PDB entry 4IV4 | X-ray diffraction, 2.30 A resolution | chains B and D of the 4 polymer chains in the assembly

== Chain B ==
Name: Estrogen receptor
Organism: Homo sapiens
Notes: fragment: Ligand-binding Domain
Reference sequence: P03372 (ESR1_HUMAN); numbering as in UniProt (aligned over 303-549)
Chain sequence (247 residues; each row starts with the number of its first residue):
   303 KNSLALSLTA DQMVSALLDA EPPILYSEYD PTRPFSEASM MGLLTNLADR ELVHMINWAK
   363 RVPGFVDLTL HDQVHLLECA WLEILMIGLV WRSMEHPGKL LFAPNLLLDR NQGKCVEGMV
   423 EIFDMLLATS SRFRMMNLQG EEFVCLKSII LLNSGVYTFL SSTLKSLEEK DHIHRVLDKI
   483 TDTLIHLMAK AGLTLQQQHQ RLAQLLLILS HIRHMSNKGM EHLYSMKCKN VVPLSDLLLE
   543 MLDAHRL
Unresolved in the structure: 303-304, 417-420, 459-466, 549
Differences from the reference sequence: engineered mutation Ser-537 (Tyr in P03372)
Small-molecule neighbours: 1GS (4-[2-(2-methylpropyl)-7-(trifluoromethyl)-2H-indazol-3-yl]benzene-1,3-diol): Met-343, Leu-346, Thr-347, Leu-349, Ala-350, Glu-353, Trp-383, Leu-384, Leu-387, Met-388, Leu-391, Arg-394, Phe-404, Met-421, Ile-424, Phe-425, Leu-428, Gly-521, His-524, Leu-525, Leu-540

== Chain D ==
Name: Nuclear receptor coactivator 2
Notes: fragment: Receptor-interacting peptide
Reference sequence: Q15596 (NCOA2_HUMAN); residue numbers follow UniProt; this construct covers 687-696
Chain sequence (10 residues; row label = number of the first residue in the row):
   687 HKILHRLLQD
Unresolved in the structure: 687

== Chain B / chain D interface ==
Contacting residue pairs (22):
  Ile-358(B) with Leu-690(D), hydrophobic; Leu-693(D), hydrophobic; Leu-694(D), hydrophobic
  Lys-362(B) with Leu-693(D), hydrogen bond (side chain-backbone); Leu-694(D), hydrogen bond (side chain-backbone); Asp-696(D)
  Leu-372(B) with His-691(D); Gln-695(D)
  Gln-375(B) with Leu-694(D)
  Val-376(B) with Leu-690(D); His-691(D); Leu-694(D), hydrophobic
  Leu-379(B) with Leu-690(D), hydrophobic
  Glu-380(B) with Lys-688(D), salt bridge; Leu-690(D)
  Asp-538(B) with Ile-689(D)
  Leu-539(B) with Ile-689(D); Leu-693(D), hydrophobic
  Glu-542(B) with Lys-688(D); Ile-689(D), hydrogen bond (side chain-backbone); Leu-690(D)
  Met-543(B) with Leu-690(D), hydrophobic
Other interface residues (no listed pair), chain B (12 interface residues in all): Phe-367

== Summary ==
12 residues of chain B face 8 of chain D across their interface; the contacts include 3 hydrogen bonds and 1
salt bridge. Polar pairs include Glu-380(B)/Lys-688(D), Lys-362(B)/Leu-693(D) and Lys-362(B)/Leu-694(D).
Ligands of chain B: compound 1GS.
Chain B is Estrogen receptor (Homo sapiens) and chain D is Nuclear receptor coactivator 2; the structure,
Crystal Structure of the Estrogen Receptor alpha Ligand-binding Domain in Complex with Constrained
WAY-derivative, 5b, was determined by X-ray diffraction (same publication as 4IU7, 4IUI, 4IV2, 4IVW, 4IVY,
4IW6 and 3 further entries).
